8AY8 - chains A and B; structure by X-ray diffraction, 1.78 A resolution.

[Chain A]
Protein: Abscisic acid receptor PYL1
From: Citrus sinensis
Reference sequence: A0A067E666 (A0A067E666_CITSI); residue numbers follow UniProt; this construct covers 1-209
Chain sequence (209 residues; row label = number of the first residue in the row):
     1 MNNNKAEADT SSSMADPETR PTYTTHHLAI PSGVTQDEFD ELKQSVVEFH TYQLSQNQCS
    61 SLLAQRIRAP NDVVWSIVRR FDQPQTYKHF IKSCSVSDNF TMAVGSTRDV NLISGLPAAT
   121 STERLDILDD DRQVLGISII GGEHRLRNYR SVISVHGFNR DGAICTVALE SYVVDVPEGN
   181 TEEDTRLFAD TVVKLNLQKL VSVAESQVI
Not modelled in the structure: 1-19, 208-209
Differences from the reference sequence: engineered mutation Leu112 (Val in A0A067E666), Leu135 (Thr in A0A067E666), Ile137 (Phe in A0A067E666), Ile153 (Thr in A0A067E666), Ala168 (Val in A0A067E666)
Small-molecule neighbours:
  - OE3 (N-[(1-ethyl-4-methyl-2-oxidanylidene-quinolin-6-yl)methyl]benzenesulfonamide): Lys88, His89, Phe90, Ile91, Arg108, Val110, Leu112, Pro117, Ala118, Ser121, Glu123, Ile139, His144, Leu146, Tyr149, Phe188, Val192, Asn196
  - valine (VAL): Ala69, Pro70, Val73, Ala204, Glu205, Ser206, Gln207
From the paper describing this entry:
  - binding site for OE3: Lys88, Arg108

[Chain B]
Protein: Protein phosphatase 2C 16
From: Arabidopsis thaliana
Notes: EC 3.1.3.16
Reference sequence: Q9CAJ0 (P2C16_ARATH); residue numbers follow UniProt; this construct covers 179-511
Chain sequence (333 residues; numbered 179 to 511; the number before each row is that of its first residue):
   179 RSVYELDCIP LWGTVSIQGN RSEMEDAFAV SPHFLKLPIK MLMGDHEGMS PSLTHLTGHF
   239 FGVYDGHGGH KVADYCRDRL HFALAEEIER IKDELCKRNT GEGRQVQWDK VFTSCFLTVD
   299 GEIEGKIGRA VVGSSDKVLE AVASETVGST AVVALVCSSH IVVSNCGDSR AVLFRGKEAM
   359 PLSVDHKPDR EDEYARIENA GGKVIQWQGA RVFGVLAMSR SIGDRYLKPY VIPEPEVTFM
   419 PRSREDECLI LASDGLWDVM NNQEVCEIAR RRILMWHKKN GAPPLAERGK GIDPACQAAA
   479 DYLSMLALQK GSKDNISIIV IDLKAQRKFK TRT
Not modelled in the structure: 179-185, 222-231, 274-280, 309-313, 506-511
Metal / ion sites: Mn2+ site 1: Asp243, Gly244; Mn2+ site 2: Asp243, Asp432, Asp492; Mn2+ site 3: Asp298, Glu302, Gly401
Swiss-Prot annotation at these positions:
  - binding site (Mn(2+)): Asp243, Gly244, Asp432, Asp492
  - site: Trp385 (Lock)
  - mutagenesis: Gly246 (G246D: Reduced phosphatase activity, impaired affinity for PYR/PYL/RCAR receptors, and insensitivity to ABA)

[Chain A / chain B interface]
Contacting residue pairs - 36 pairs, chain A then chain B:
  His89(A) - Glu323(B)  salt bridge
  His89(A) - Thr324(B)
  Phe90(A) - Thr324(B)
  Lys92(A) - Ser200(B)  hydrogen bond
  Lys92(A) - Glu201(B)  salt bridge
  Ile113(A) - Gly246(B)
  Ile113(A) - Thr324(B)
  Ser114(A) - Glu203(B)  hydrogen bond
  Ser114(A) - His245(B)
  Ser114(A) - Gly246(B)  hydrogen bond (side chain-backbone)
  Ser114(A) - Gly247(B)
  Gly115(A) - Arg389(B)  hydrogen bond (backbone-side chain)
  Gly115(A) - Val393(B)
  Leu116(A) - Arg389(B)
  Leu116(A) - Val393(B)  hydrophobic
  Pro117(A) - Trp385(B)
  Pro117(A) - Gln386(B)
  Pro117(A) - Arg389(B)
  Pro117(A) - Gly392(B)
  Pro117(A) - Val393(B)
  Arg145(A) - Trp385(B)
  Leu146(A) - Trp385(B)  hydrophobic
  Pro177(A) - Trp385(B)  hydrophobic
  Asn180(A) - Gln384(B)  hydrogen bond (side chain-backbone)
  Asn180(A) - Trp385(B)
  Asp184(A) - Ile383(B)
  Thr185(A) - Trp385(B)
  Leu187(A) - Lys381(B)
  Leu187(A) - Ile383(B)  hydrophobic
  Leu187(A) - Phe391(B)  hydrophobic
  Phe188(A) - Ile383(B)  hydrophobic
  Phe188(A) - Trp385(B)  hydrophobic
  Phe188(A) - Phe391(B)
  Phe188(A) - Gly392(B)
  Thr191(A) - Phe391(B)
  Leu195(A) - Tyr404(B)  hydrophobic
Also at the interface, not in a pair above, chain A (19 interface residues in all): Ala118
Also at the interface, not in a pair above, chain B (19 interface residues in all): Arg199

[Summary]
Chain A and chain B each contribute 19 residues to their interface, with 5 hydrogen bonds and 2 salt bridges.
Among the polar pairs are His89(A)-Glu323(B), Lys92(A)-Glu201(B) and Lys92(A)-Ser200(B). Ligands of chain A:
valine and compound OE3. The paper reports a binding site for OE3 at Lys88(A) and Arg108(A).
Chain A is Abscisic acid receptor PYL1 (Citrus sinensis) and chain B is Protein phosphatase 2C 16 (Arabidopsis
thaliana); the structure, X-RAY CRYSTAL STRUCTURE OF THE CsPYL1(V112L, T135L,F137I, T153I, V168A)-iSB9-HAB1
TERNARY COMPLEX, was determined by X-ray diffraction (same publication as 6ZUC, 8AY3, 8AY7, 8AY9 and 8AYA).
